Entry 3VC0 (X-ray diffraction, 2.15 A resolution); this record covers chain A.

== Chain A ==
Protein: Phospholipase A2 homolog, taipoxin beta chain
From: Oxyuranus scutellatus scutellatus
Notes: EC 3.1.1.4
Reference sequence: P00615 (PA22_OXYSC); residues 1-118 here = UniProt positions 1-118
Chain sequence (118 residues; each row starts with the number of its first residue):
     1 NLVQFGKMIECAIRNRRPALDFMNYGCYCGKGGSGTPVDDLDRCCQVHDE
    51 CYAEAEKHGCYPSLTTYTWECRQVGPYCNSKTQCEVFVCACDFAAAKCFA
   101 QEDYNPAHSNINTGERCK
Cystine bridges: Cys11-Cys71, Cys27-Cys117, Cys29-Cys45, Cys44-Cys98, Cys51-Cys91, Cys60-Cys84, Cys78-Cys89

== Overview ==
Chain A is Phospholipase A2 homolog, taipoxin beta chain (Oxyuranus scutellatus scutellatus); the structure,
Crystal structure of Taipoxin beta subunit isoform 1, was determined by X-ray diffraction (same publication as
3VBZ).
